5AAD - chain A; structure by X-ray diffraction, 3.10 A resolution.

Chain A:
Protein: Aurora kinase A
Source organism: Homo sapiens
Notes: EC 2.7.11.1; fragment: kinase domain
UniProtKB: O14965 (AURKA_HUMAN); numbering as in UniProt (aligned over 122-403)
Chain sequence (285 residues; numbered 119 to 403; the number before each row is that of its first residue):
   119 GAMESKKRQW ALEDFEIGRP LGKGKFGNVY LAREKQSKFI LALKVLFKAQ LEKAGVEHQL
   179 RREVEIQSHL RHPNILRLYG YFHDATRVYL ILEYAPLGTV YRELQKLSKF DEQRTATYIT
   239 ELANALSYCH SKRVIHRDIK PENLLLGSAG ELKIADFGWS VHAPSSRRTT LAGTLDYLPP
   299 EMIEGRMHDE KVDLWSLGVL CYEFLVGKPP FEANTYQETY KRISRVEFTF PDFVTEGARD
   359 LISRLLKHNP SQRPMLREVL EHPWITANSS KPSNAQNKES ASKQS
Not modelled in the structure: 119-126, 282-291, 389-403
Differences from the reference sequence: expression tag (119-121); engineered mutation Ala290 (Cys in O14965), Ala393 (Cys in O14965)
Residues lining bound ligands: 5GX (7-(1-benzyl-1H-pyrazol-4-yl)-6-chloro-2-(1,3-dimethyl-1H-pyrazol-4-yl)-3H-imidazo[4,5-b]pyridine): Arg137, Leu139, Gly140, Lys141, Gly142, Gly145, Asn146, Val147, Ala160, Lys162, Leu194, Leu210, Glu211, Tyr212, Ala213, Pro214, Leu215, Gly216, Leu263
Swiss-Prot annotation at these positions:
  - region: His280 to Leu289, Gly291 to Leu293 (Activation segment)
  - active site: Asp256 (Proton acceptor)
  - binding site (ATP): Lys143, Lys162, Glu211 to Ala213, Glu260, Asn261, Asp274
  - modified residue: Thr287 (Phosphothreonine), Thr288 (Phosphothreonine), Ser342 (Phosphoserine)
  - cross-link: Lys258 (Glycyl lysine isopeptide (Lys-Gly) (interchain with G-Cter in SUMO2))
  - natural variant: Ser155 (S155R: In a colorectal adenocarcinoma sample), Val174 (V174M: In a metastatic melanoma sample)
  - mutagenesis: Lys162 (K162R: Loss of kinase activity), Phe165 (F165A: Decreases the interaction with phosphatase type 1 isoforms), Gly198 (G198N: Reduces interaction with TPX2. Reduces kinase activity tenfold. Promotes interaction with the AURKB binding partners INCENP and BIRC5 that are normally not bound by AURKA), Arg205 (R205A: Reduces ubiquitination and proteasomal degradation), Asp274 (D274N: Abolishes cilia disassembly and kinase activity), Thr287 (T287A: No direct effect on catalytic activity; T287E: Enhances interaction with TPX2), Thr288 (T288A: Reduces cilia disassembly and kinase activity; T288D: Mimics phosphorylation state and increases kinase activity), Tyr334 (Y334A: Reduces binding to MYCN), Gln335 (Q335A: Reduces binding to MYCN), Phe346 (F346A: Decreases the interaction with phosphatase type 1 isoforms)
What the authors report for this chain:
  - binding site for 5GX: Gly142, Val147, Ala213
  - specificity-determining residues: Thr217 (from molecular simulation)

Overview:
Ligands of chain A: compound 5GX. From UniProt: active-site residue Asp256, 8 ATP-binding residues and 10
mutagenesis sites. From the paper: a binding site for 5GX at Gly142, Val147 and Ala213; the specificity
determinant Thr217.
Chain A is Aurora kinase A (Homo sapiens); the structure, Aurora A kinase bound to an imidazopyridine
inhibitor (7a), was determined by X-ray diffraction, deposited together with 5AAE, 5AAF and 5AAG.
